Entry 5I0I (X-ray diffraction, 3.15 A resolution); this record covers chains A and G of the 3 polymer chains in the assembly.

# Chain A
Molecule: Unconventional myosin-X
Organism: Homo sapiens
UniProt: Q9HD67 (MYO10_HUMAN); residues 3-793 here = UniProt positions 3-793
Sequence (791 residues; each row starts with the number of its first residue):
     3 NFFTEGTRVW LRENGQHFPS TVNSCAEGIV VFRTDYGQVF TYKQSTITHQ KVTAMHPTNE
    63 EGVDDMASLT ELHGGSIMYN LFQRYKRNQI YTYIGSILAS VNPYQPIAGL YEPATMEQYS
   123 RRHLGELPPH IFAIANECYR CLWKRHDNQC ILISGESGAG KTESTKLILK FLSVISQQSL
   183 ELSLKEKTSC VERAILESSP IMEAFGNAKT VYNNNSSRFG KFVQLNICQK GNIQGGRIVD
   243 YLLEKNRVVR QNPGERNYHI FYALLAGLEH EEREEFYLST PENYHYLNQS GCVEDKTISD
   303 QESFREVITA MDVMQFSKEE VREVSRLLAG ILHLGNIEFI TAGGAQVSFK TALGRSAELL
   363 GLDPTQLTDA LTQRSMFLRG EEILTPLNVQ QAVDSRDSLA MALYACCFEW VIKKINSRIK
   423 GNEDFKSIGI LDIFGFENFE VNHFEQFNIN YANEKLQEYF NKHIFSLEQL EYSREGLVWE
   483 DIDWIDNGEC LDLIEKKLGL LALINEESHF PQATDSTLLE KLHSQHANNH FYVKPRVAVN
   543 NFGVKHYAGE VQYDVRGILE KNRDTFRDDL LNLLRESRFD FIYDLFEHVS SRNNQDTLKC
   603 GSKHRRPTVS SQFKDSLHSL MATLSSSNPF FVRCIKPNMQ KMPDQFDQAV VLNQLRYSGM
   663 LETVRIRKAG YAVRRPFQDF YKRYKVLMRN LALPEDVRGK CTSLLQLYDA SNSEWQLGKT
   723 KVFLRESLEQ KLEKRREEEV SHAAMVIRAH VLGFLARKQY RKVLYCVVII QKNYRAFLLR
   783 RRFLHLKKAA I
Unresolved in the structure: 787-793
Curated features (UniProtKB/Swiss-Prot):
  - region: Leu619 to Met641 (Actin-binding)
  - binding site (ATP): Asn104, Tyr113, Gly160 to Glu165, Asn215
Ion coordination: Mg2+: Thr164, Ser219 (together with ADP, vanadate)
Ligand contacts:
  - ADP (adenosine-5'-diphosphate): Ile92, Asn104, Pro105, Tyr106, Gln107, Tyr113, Glu158, Ser159, Gly160, Ala161, Gly162, Lys163, Thr164, Glu165, Leu169, Asn215, Asn217, Ser219, Asp434
  - MPO (3[N-morpholino]propane sulfonic acid): Tyr141, Trp145, Ser181, Gln231, Lys232

# Chain G
Molecule: Calmodulin
Organism: Homo sapiens
UniProt: P62158 (CALM_HUMAN); residues 83-125 here correspond to UniProt positions 84-126 (UniProt number = residue number + 1)
Sequence (43 residues; row label = number of the first residue in the row):
    83 EEIREAFRVF DKDGNGYISA AELRHVMTNL GEKLTDEEVD EMI

# How chain A and chain G interact
Contacting residue pairs - 17 pairs, chain A then chain G:
  Cys768(A) - Ala88(G)
  Val769(A) - Val108(G)  hydrophobic
  Val769(A) - Leu112(G)  hydrophobic
  Val770(A) - Glu114(G)
  Ile771(A) - Glu84(G)
  Ile771(A) - Glu87(G)
  Ile771(A) - Ala88(G)  hydrophobic
  Ile772(A) - Ala88(G)  hydrophobic
  Ile772(A) - Phe89(G)  hydrophobic
  Ile772(A) - Met109(G)  hydrophobic
  Gln773(A) - Leu112(G)
  Gln773(A) - Glu114(G)  hydrogen bond (side chain-backbone)
  Asn775(A) - Glu84(G)  hydrogen bond (side chain-backbone)
  Asn775(A) - Ile85(G)
  Tyr776(A) - Glu120(G)  hydrogen bond (side chain-backbone)
  Tyr776(A) - Glu123(G)
  Tyr776(A) - Met124(G)  hydrogen bond (side chain-backbone)
Other interface residues (no listed pair), chain A (10 interface residues in all): Lys774, Leu780
Other interface residues (no listed pair), chain G (15 interface residues in all): Val91, Lys115, Leu116

# In short
Chain A and chain G form an interface of 10 and 15 residues respectively, with 4 hydrogen bonds. Polar pairs
include Gln773(A)-Glu114(G), Asn775(A)-Glu84(G) and Tyr776(A)-Glu120(G). Ligands of chain A: compound MPO and
ADP. UniProt lists 9 ATP-binding residues on chain A.
Chain A is Unconventional myosin-X and chain G is Calmodulin, both from Homo sapiens; the structure, Crystal
structure of myosin X motor domain with 2IQ motifs in pre-powerstroke state, was determined by X-ray
diffraction, deposited together with 5HMO, 5HMP and 5I0H.
